Entry 8TYW (electron microscopy, 3.43 A resolution); this record covers chains A and B of the 5 polymer chains in the assembly.

== Chain A ==
Molecule: G-protein coupled receptor 6
Organism: Homo sapiens
UniProtKB: P46095 (GPR6_HUMAN); residue numbers follow UniProt; this construct covers 1-362
Chain sequence (372 residues; row label = number of the first residue in the row):
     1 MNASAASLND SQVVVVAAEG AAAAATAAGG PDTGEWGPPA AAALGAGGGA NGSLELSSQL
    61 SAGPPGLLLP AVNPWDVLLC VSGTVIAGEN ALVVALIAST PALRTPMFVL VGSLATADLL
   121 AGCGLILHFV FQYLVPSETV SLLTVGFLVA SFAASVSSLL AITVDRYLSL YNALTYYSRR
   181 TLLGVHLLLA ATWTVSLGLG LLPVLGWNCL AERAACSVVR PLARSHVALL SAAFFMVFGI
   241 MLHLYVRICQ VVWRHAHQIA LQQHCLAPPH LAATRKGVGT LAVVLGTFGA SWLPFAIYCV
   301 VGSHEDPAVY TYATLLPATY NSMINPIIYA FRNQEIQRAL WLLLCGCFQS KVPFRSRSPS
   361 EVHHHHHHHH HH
Not modelled in the structure: 1-71, 265-273, 345-372
Differences from the reference sequence: expression tag (363-372)
Disulfides: Cys209-Cys216
UniProt features mapped onto this chain:
  - modified residue (Phosphoserine): Ser356, Ser358, Ser360
  - lipidation: Cys345 (S-palmitoyl cysteine)
  - glycosylation (N-linked (GlcNAc...) asparagine): Asn2, Asn9, Asn51

== Chain B ==
Molecule: Guanine nucleotide-binding protein G(I)/G(S)/G(T) subunit beta-1
Organism: Homo sapiens
UniProtKB: P62873 (GBB1_HUMAN); numbering as in UniProt (aligned over 2-340)
Chain sequence (350 residues; each row starts with the number of its first residue; numbers below 1 keep their minus sign (Met-9 is residue -9)):
    -9 MHHHHHHGSS GSELDQLRQE AEQLKNQIRD ARKACADATL SQITNNIDPV GRIQMRTRRT
    51 LRGHLAKIYA MHWGTDSRLL VSASQDGKLI IWDSYTTNKV HAIPLRSSWV MTCAYAPSGN
   111 YVACGGLDNI CSIYNLKTRE GNVRVSRELA GHTGYLSCCR FLDDNQIVTS SGDTTCALWD
   171 IETGQQTTTF TGHTGDVMSL SLAPDTRLFV SGACDASAKL WDVREGMCRQ TFTGHESDIN
   231 AICFFPNGNA FATGSDDATC RLFDLRADQE LMTYSHDNII CGITSVSFSK SGRLLLAGYD
   291 DFNCNVWDAL KADRAGVLAG HDNRVSCLGV TDDGMAVATG SWDSFLKIWN
Not modelled in the structure: -9 to 1
Differences from the reference sequence: expression tag (-9 to 1)
UniProt features mapped onto this chain:
  - modified residue: Ser2 (N-acetylserine), His266 (Phosphohistidine)
  - natural variant: Leu30 (L30F: In MRD42; uncertain significance), Arg52 (R52G: In MRD42), Gly64 (G64V: In MRD42), Asp76 (D76E: In MRD42; D76G: In MRD42), Gly77 (G77S: In MRD42), Lys78 (K78R: In MRD42), Ile80 (I80N: In MRD42; I80T: In MRD42), His91 (H91R: In MRD42; uncertain significance), Ala92 (A92T: In MRD42), Pro94 (P94S: In MRD42), Leu95 (L95P: In MRD42), Arg96 (R96L: In MRD42), 5 further natural variant entries in UniProt

== Interface between chain A and chain B ==
Pairs across the interface (4):
  Pro101(A) - Phe335(B)
  Ala102(A) - Phe335(B)  hydrophobic
  Arg338(A) - His311(B)
  Arg338(A) - Asp312(B)
Other interface residues (no listed pair), chain A (4 interface residues in all): Leu342
Other interface residues (no listed pair), chain B (5 interface residues in all): Arg52, Ala309

== Overview ==
4 residues of chain A face 5 of chain B across their interface.
Chain A is G-protein coupled receptor 6 and chain B is Guanine nucleotide-binding protein G(I)/G(S)/G(T)
subunit beta-1, both from Homo sapiens; the structure, cryo-EM structure of GPR6-Gs-Nb35 complex, was
determined by electron microscopy.
